Entry 8E7E (electron microscopy, 3.61 A resolution); this record covers chains A and B of the 5 polymer chains in the assembly.

[Chain A (and B)]
Molecule: Transthyretin
Organism: Homo sapiens
Notes: chain B of this document is another copy of the same molecule, construct and numbering; everything in this record applies to it too
UniProtKB: P02766 (TTHY_HUMAN); residues -19 to 127 here correspond to UniProt positions 1-147 (UniProt number = residue number + 20)
Sequence (147 residues; numbered -19 to 127; the number before each row is that of its first residue; numbers below 1 keep their minus sign (Met-19 is residue -19)):
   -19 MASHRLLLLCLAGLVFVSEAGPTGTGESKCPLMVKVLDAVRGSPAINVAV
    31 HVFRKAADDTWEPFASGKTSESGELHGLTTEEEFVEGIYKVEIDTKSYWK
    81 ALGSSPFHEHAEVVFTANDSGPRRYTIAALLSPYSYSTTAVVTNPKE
Unresolved in the structure: -19 to 11, 36-67, 125-127
Differences from the reference sequence: variant Ser84 (Ile104 in P02766)
Swiss-Prot annotation at these positions:
  - binding site (L-thyroxine): Lys15, Glu54, Ser117
  - modified residue: Cys10 (Sulfocysteine), Glu42 (4-carboxyglutamate), Ser52 (Phosphoserine)
  - glycosylation: Asn98 (N-linked (GlcNAc...) asparagine)

[How chain A and chain B interact]
Contacting residue pairs (168):
  Leu12(A) with Leu12(B); Met13(B)
  Met13(A) with Met13(B)
  Val14(A) with Met13(B), hydrogen bond (backbone-backbone); Val14(B); Lys15(B), hydrogen bond (backbone-backbone)
  Lys15(A) with Lys15(B)
  Val16(A) with Lys15(B), hydrogen bond (backbone-backbone); Val16(B); Leu17(B), hydrogen bond (backbone-backbone)
  Leu17(A) with Leu17(B), hydrogen bond (backbone-backbone); Asp18(B)
  Asp18(A) with Asp18(B)
  Ala19(A) with Asp18(B), hydrogen bond (backbone-backbone); Ala19(B)
  Val20(A) with Ala19(B); Val20(B); Arg21(B), hydrogen bond (backbone-backbone)
  Arg21(A) with Arg21(B); Gly22(B)
  Gly22(A) with Gly22(B)
  Ser23(A) with Gly22(B), hydrogen bond (backbone-backbone); Ser23(B); Ser115(B); Tyr116(B)
  Pro24(A) with Pro24(B); Ala25(B)
  Ala25(A) with Ala25(B); Pro113(B), hydrophobic; Tyr114(B)
  Ile26(A) with Ala25(B), hydrogen bond (backbone-backbone); Ile26(B); Asn27(B)
  Asn27(A) with Asn27(B), hydrogen bond; Leu111(B)
  Val28(A) with Asn27(B), hydrogen bond (backbone-backbone); Val28(B); Ala29(B), hydrogen bond (backbone-backbone)
  Ala29(A) with Ala29(B)
  Val30(A) with Ala29(B), hydrogen bond (backbone-backbone); Val30(B); His31(B), hydrogen bond (backbone-backbone)
  His31(A) with His31(B)
  Val32(A) with His31(B), hydrogen bond (backbone-backbone); Val32(B); Phe33(B), hydrogen bond (backbone-backbone)
  Phe33(A) with Phe33(B), hydrophobic
  Arg34(A) with Phe33(B), hydrogen bond (backbone-backbone); Arg34(B); Lys35(B)
  Ile68(A) with Ile68(B); Tyr69(B), hydrogen bond (backbone-backbone)
  Tyr69(A) with Tyr69(B)
  Lys70(A) with Tyr69(B), hydrogen bond (backbone-backbone); Lys70(B); Val71(B), hydrogen bond (backbone-backbone)
  Val71(A) with Val71(B); Leu110(B), hydrophobic
  Glu72(A) with Val71(B), hydrogen bond (backbone-backbone); Glu72(B); Ile73(B), hydrogen bond (backbone-backbone)
  Ile73(A) with Ile73(B); Ile107(B), hydrophobic
  Asp74(A) with Ile73(B), hydrogen bond (backbone-backbone); Asp74(B), hydrogen bond (backbone-backbone); Lys76(B); Arg103(B), salt bridge; Tyr105(B), hydrogen bond
  Thr75(A) with Asp74(B); Thr75(B); Lys76(B), hydrogen bond (backbone-backbone)
  Lys76(A) with Lys76(B); Arg103(B)
  Ser77(A) with Lys76(B), hydrogen bond (backbone-backbone); Ser77(B); Tyr78(B), hydrogen bond (backbone-backbone)
  Tyr78(A) with Tyr78(B), hydrophobic
  Trp79(A) with Tyr78(B), hydrogen bond (backbone-backbone); Trp79(B)
  Lys80(A) with Trp79(B); Lys80(B)
  Ala81(A) with Trp79(B); Lys80(B), hydrogen bond (backbone-backbone); Ala81(B); Leu82(B)
  Leu82(A) with Leu82(B), hydrophobic
  Gly83(A) with Gly83(B)
  Ser84(A) with Ser84(B); Ser85(B), hydrogen bond (backbone-backbone); Pro86(B)
  Ser85(A) with Ser85(B)
  Pro86(A) with Pro86(B)
  Phe87(A) with Pro86(B), hydrogen bond (backbone-backbone); Phe87(B), hydrogen bond (backbone-backbone)
  His88(A) with Phe87(B); His88(B), hydrogen bond (backbone-backbone)
  Glu89(A) with His88(B), hydrogen bond (backbone-backbone); Glu89(B); His90(B), hydrogen bond (backbone-backbone)
  His90(A) with His90(B), hydrogen bond (backbone-backbone); Ala91(B)
  Ala91(A) with Ala91(B)
  Glu92(A) with Ala91(B), hydrogen bond (backbone-backbone); Glu92(B); Val93(B), hydrogen bond (backbone-backbone)
  Val93(A) with Val93(B)
  Val94(A) with Val93(B), hydrogen bond (backbone-backbone); Val94(B); Phe95(B), hydrogen bond (backbone-backbone)
  Phe95(A) with Phe95(B), hydrophobic
  Thr96(A) with Phe95(B), hydrogen bond (backbone-backbone); Thr96(B); Ala97(B), hydrogen bond (backbone-backbone)
  Ala97(A) with Ala97(B)
  Asn98(A) with Ala97(B), hydrogen bond (backbone-backbone); Asn98(B), hydrogen bond; Asp99(B), hydrogen bond (backbone-backbone)
  Asp99(A) with Asp99(B)
  Ser100(A) with Asp99(B), hydrogen bond (backbone-backbone); Gly101(B)
  Gly101(A) with Gly101(B)
  Pro102(A) with Pro102(B); Arg103(B), hydrogen bond (backbone-backbone)
  Arg103(A) with Arg103(B)
  Arg104(A) with Arg103(B), hydrogen bond (backbone-backbone); Arg104(B); Tyr105(B), hydrogen bond (backbone-backbone)
  Tyr105(A) with Tyr105(B), hydrophobic
  Thr106(A) with Tyr105(B), hydrogen bond (backbone-backbone); Thr106(B); Ile107(B), hydrogen bond (backbone-backbone)
  Ile107(A) with Ile107(B)
  Ala108(A) with Ile107(B), hydrogen bond (backbone-backbone); Ala108(B); Ala109(B), hydrogen bond (backbone-backbone)
  Ala109(A) with Ala109(B); Leu110(B); Ser112(B), hydrogen bond (backbone-side chain)
  Leu110(A) with Leu110(B)
  Leu111(A) with Leu110(B), hydrogen bond (backbone-backbone); Leu111(B); Ser112(B)
  Ser112(A) with Leu111(B); Ser112(B), hydrogen bond (backbone-side chain)
  Pro113(A) with Ser112(B); Pro113(B)
  Tyr114(A) with Ala109(B), hydrophobic; Pro113(B), hydrogen bond (backbone-backbone); Tyr114(B), hydrophobic; Ser115(B), hydrogen bond (backbone-backbone)
  Ser115(A) with Ser115(B); Tyr116(B), hydrogen bond (backbone-backbone)
  Tyr116(A) with Tyr116(B)
  Ser117(A) with Tyr116(B), hydrogen bond (backbone-backbone); Ser117(B); Thr118(B), hydrogen bond (backbone-backbone)
  Thr118(A) with Thr118(B)
  Thr119(A) with Thr118(B), hydrogen bond (backbone-backbone); Thr119(B); Ala120(B), hydrogen bond (backbone-backbone)
  Ala120(A) with Ala120(B)
  Val121(A) with Ala120(B), hydrogen bond (backbone-backbone); Val121(B); Val122(B), hydrogen bond (backbone-backbone)
  Val122(A) with Val122(B)
  Thr123(A) with Val122(B), hydrogen bond (backbone-backbone); Thr123(B); Asn124(B), hydrogen bond (backbone-backbone)
Also at the interface, not in a pair above, chain A (81 interface residues in all): Lys35, Asn124
Also at the interface, not in a pair above, chain B (81 interface residues in all): Ser100

[In short]
Chain A and chain B each contribute 81 residues to their interface; the contacts include 68 hydrogen bonds and
1 salt bridge. Among the polar pairs are Asp74(A)-Arg103(B), Asn27(A)-Asn27(B) and Asp74(A)-Tyr105(B). UniProt
lists 3 L-thyroxine-binding residues on chain A.
Chain A and chain B are both Transthyretin (Homo sapiens); the structure, Cryo-EM structure of cardiac amyloid
fibril from a variant ATTR I84S amyloidosis patient, was determined by electron microscopy, deposited together
with 8TDN, 8TDO and 8E7J.
